PDB entry 1GG5 | X-ray diffraction, 2.50 A resolution | chains A and C

# Chain A (and C)
Protein: Nad(p)h dehydrogenase [quinone] 1
From: Homo sapiens
Notes: EC 1.6.99.2; chain C of this document is another copy of the same molecule, construct and numbering; everything in this record applies to it too
UniProt: P15559 (NQO1_HUMAN); residues 1-273 here correspond to UniProt positions 2-274 (UniProt number = residue number + 1)
Sequence (273 residues; row label = number of the first residue in the row):
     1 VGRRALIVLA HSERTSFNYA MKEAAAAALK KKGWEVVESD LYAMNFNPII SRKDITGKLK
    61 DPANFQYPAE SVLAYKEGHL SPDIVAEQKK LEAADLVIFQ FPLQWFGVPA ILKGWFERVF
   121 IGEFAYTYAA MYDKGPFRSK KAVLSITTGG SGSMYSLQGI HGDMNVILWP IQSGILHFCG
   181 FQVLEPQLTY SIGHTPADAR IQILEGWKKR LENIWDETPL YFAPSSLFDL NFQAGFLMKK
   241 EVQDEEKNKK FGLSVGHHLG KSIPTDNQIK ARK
Ligand contacts:
  - E09 (3-hydroxymethyl-5-aziridinyl-1methyl-2-[1H-indole-4,7-dione]-propanol), molecule 1: Pro68, Tyr126, Tyr128, Gly174, Phe178
  - E09, molecule 2: Trp105, Phe106, Gly149, Gly150, Met154, His161, His194
  - FAD (flavin-adenine dinucleotide), molecule 1: His11, Thr15, Ser16, Phe17, Asn18, Ala20, Pro102, Leu103, Gln104, Trp105, Phe106, Thr147, Thr148, Gly149, Gly150, Tyr155, Ile192, Arg200, Ile201, Leu204
  - FAD, molecule 2: Ile50, Asn64, Gln66, Tyr67, Pro68, Glu117
Swiss-Prot annotation at these positions:
  - binding site (FAD): His11, Phe17, Asn18, Gln66, Leu103 to Phe106, Thr147 to Gly150, Tyr155, Arg200
  - binding site (substrate): Ala125 to Thr127
  - modified residue: Ser81 (Phosphoserine)
  - cross-link (Glycyl lysine isopeptide (Lys-Gly)): Lys249 (interchain with G-Cter in SUMO2), Lys250 (interchain with G-Cter in SUMO2)
From the paper describing this entry:
  - binding site for E09: Trp105, Phe106, Tyr126, Tyr128, Gly149, Gly150, His161, His194
  - conformationally variable residues (side-chain flip): Phe106, Tyr128
  - catalytic residues: Tyr132, His161 (proposed by the authors, not directly observed)

# Chain A / chain C interface
Contacting residue pairs (124):
  Glu13(A) - Arg52(C)  salt bridge
  Glu13(A) - Phe65(C)
  Thr15(A) - Ala63(C)
  Thr15(A) - Asn64(C)  hydrogen bond
  Tyr42(A) - Ile49(C)  hydrophobic
  Tyr42(A) - Ile50(C)  hydrogen bond (side chain-backbone)
  Pro48(A) - Ile49(C)  hydrophobic
  Pro48(A) - Ala110(C)
  Ile49(A) - Tyr42(C)  hydrophobic
  Ile49(A) - Pro48(C)  hydrophobic
  Ile49(A) - Ile111(C)  hydrophobic
  Ile50(A) - Tyr42(C)  hydrogen bond (backbone-side chain)
  Ile50(A) - Gln104(C)
  Arg52(A) - Glu13(C)  salt bridge
  Ala63(A) - Thr15(C)
  Phe65(A) - Glu13(C)
  Gln104(A) - Ile50(C)
  Gln104(A) - Lys113(C)  hydrogen bond (backbone-side chain)
  Gln104(A) - Glu117(C)  hydrogen bond
  Trp105(A) - Lys113(C)
  Trp105(A) - Phe116(C)
  Trp105(A) - Glu117(C)
  Trp105(A) - Phe120(C)
  Trp105(A) - Gly174(C)
  Trp105(A) - Ile175(C)  hydrophobic
  Trp105(A) - Phe178(C)  hydrophobic
  Trp105(A) - Cys179(C)  hydrophobic
  Phe106(A) - Tyr132(C)
  Phe106(A) - Pro170(C)
  Phe106(A) - Gly174(C)
  Gly107(A) - Lys113(C)
  Val108(A) - Lys113(C)  hydrogen bond (backbone-side chain)
  Val108(A) - Glu117(C)
  Pro109(A) - Glu117(C)
  Ala110(A) - Pro48(C)
  Ala110(A) - Ala110(C)
  Ala110(A) - Gly114(C)
  Ala110(A) - Glu117(C)  hydrogen bond (backbone-side chain)
  Ile111(A) - Ile49(C)  hydrophobic
  Lys113(A) - Gln104(C)  hydrogen bond (side chain-backbone)
  Lys113(A) - Trp105(C)
  Lys113(A) - Gly107(C)
  Lys113(A) - Val108(C)  hydrogen bond (side chain-backbone)
  Gly114(A) - Ala110(C)
  Phe116(A) - Trp105(C)
  Glu117(A) - Gln104(C)  hydrogen bond
  Glu117(A) - Trp105(C)
  Glu117(A) - Val108(C)
  Glu117(A) - Pro109(C)
  Glu117(A) - Ala110(C)  hydrogen bond (side chain-backbone)
  Phe120(A) - Trp105(C)  hydrophobic
  Tyr126(A) - Trp105(C)  hydrophobic
  Tyr132(A) - Phe106(C)
  Tyr132(A) - Ile160(C)  hydrophobic
  Tyr132(A) - His161(C)  hydrogen bond
  Ser153(A) - Gly235(C)  hydrogen bond (side chain-backbone)
  Ser153(A) - Leu237(C)
  Met154(A) - Gly235(C)
  Ser156(A) - Leu237(C)
  Leu157(A) - His257(C)
  Leu157(A) - His258(C)
  Leu157(A) - Leu259(C)
  Gln158(A) - Phe228(C)
  Gln158(A) - Leu237(C)
  Gln158(A) - Met238(C)  hydrogen bond (backbone-backbone)
  Gly159(A) - Phe228(C)
  Gly159(A) - Phe236(C)
  Gly159(A) - Leu237(C)
  Gly159(A) - His257(C)  hydrogen bond (backbone-side chain)
  Ile160(A) - Met131(C)  hydrophobic
  Ile160(A) - Tyr132(C)  hydrophobic
  Ile160(A) - Phe228(C)  hydrophobic
  Ile160(A) - Leu230(C)  hydrophobic
  Ile160(A) - Phe236(C)  hydrogen bond (backbone-backbone)
  Ile160(A) - His257(C)  hydrogen bond (backbone-side chain)
  His161(A) - Tyr132(C)  hydrogen bond
  His161(A) - Phe178(C)
  Gly162(A) - Gly256(C)
  Gly162(A) - His257(C)
  Asp163(A) - Gly256(C)  hydrogen bond (backbone-backbone)
  Asp163(A) - His258(C)  salt bridge
  Val166(A) - Trp169(C)
  Val166(A) - Val255(C)
  Trp169(A) - His161(C)
  Trp169(A) - Val166(C)
  Pro170(A) - Phe106(C)
  Gly174(A) - Trp105(C)
  Gly174(A) - Phe106(C)
  Ile175(A) - Trp105(C)  hydrophobic
  Phe178(A) - Trp105(C)  hydrophobic
  Phe178(A) - His161(C)
  Cys179(A) - Trp105(C)  hydrophobic
  Phe228(A) - Gln158(C)
  Phe228(A) - Ile160(C)  hydrophobic
  Leu230(A) - Ile160(C)  hydrophobic
  Gly235(A) - Ser153(C)  hydrogen bond (backbone-side chain)
  Gly235(A) - Met154(C)
  Phe236(A) - Met154(C)  hydrophobic
  Phe236(A) - Gln158(C)
  Phe236(A) - Gly159(C)
  Phe236(A) - Ile160(C)  hydrogen bond (backbone-backbone)
  Leu237(A) - Ser153(C)
  Leu237(A) - Ser156(C)
  Leu237(A) - Gln158(C)
  Leu237(A) - Gly159(C)
  Met238(A) - Gln158(C)  hydrogen bond (backbone-backbone)
  Gln243(A) - Gln158(C)
  Val255(A) - Val166(C)
  Gly256(A) - Gly162(C)
  Gly256(A) - Asp163(C)  hydrogen bond (backbone-backbone)
  His257(A) - Leu157(C)
  His257(A) - Gly159(C)  hydrogen bond (side chain-backbone)
  His257(A) - Ile160(C)  hydrogen bond (side chain-backbone)
  His257(A) - Gly162(C)
  His258(A) - Leu157(C)
  His258(A) - Asp163(C)  salt bridge
  Leu259(A) - Leu157(C)
  Gly260(A) - Ser262(C)  hydrogen bond (backbone-side chain)
  Lys261(A) - Lys261(C)
  Lys261(A) - Ser262(C)
  Ser262(A) - Gly260(C)  hydrogen bond (side chain-backbone)
  Ser262(A) - Lys261(C)
  Ile263(A) - His258(C)
  Ile263(A) - Ile263(C)  hydrophobic
Interface residues without a listed pair, chain A (60 interface residues in all): Asn64, Met131, Ile167
Interface residues without a listed pair, chain C (59 interface residues in all): Tyr126, Gln243

# Summary
The interface between chain A and chain C involves 60 residues on one side and 59 on the other; the contacts
include 27 hydrogen bonds and 4 salt bridges. Among the polar pairs are Glu13(A)-Arg52(C), Asp163(A)-His258(C)
and Thr15(A)-Asn64(C). From the paper: catalytic residues Tyr132(A) and His161(A); a binding site for E09 at
Trp105(A), Phe106(A) and Tyr126(A) among others.
Chain A and chain C are both Nad(p)h dehydrogenase [quinone] 1 (Homo sapiens); the structure, Crystal
structure of a complex of human nad[p]h-quinone oxidoreductase and a chemotherapeutic drug (E09) at 2.5 ...,
was determined by X-ray diffraction, deposited together with 1H66 and 1H69.
